PDB entry 4GNG | X-ray diffraction, 1.73 A resolution | chains A and B

# Chain A
Name: Histone-lysine N-methyltransferase NSD3
Organism: Homo sapiens
Notes: EC 2.1.1.43
Reference sequence: Q9BZ95 (NSD3_HUMAN); residues 1310-1413 here = UniProt positions 1310-1413
Sequence (107 residues; numbered 1307 to 1413; the number before each row is that of its first residue):
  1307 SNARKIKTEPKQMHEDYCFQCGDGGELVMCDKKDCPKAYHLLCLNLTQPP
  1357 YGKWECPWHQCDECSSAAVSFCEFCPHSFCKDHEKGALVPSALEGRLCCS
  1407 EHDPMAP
Not modelled in the structure: 1307-1318
Differences from the reference sequence: expression tag (1307-1309)
Bound ions: Zn2+ site 1: C1324, C1327, H1346, C1349; Zn2+ site 2: C1336, C1341, C1362, H1365; Zn2+ site 3: C1367, C1370, C1386, H1389; Zn2+ site 4: C1378, C1381, C1405, H1408
UniProt features mapped onto this chain:
  - zinc finger: E1321 to D1368 (PHD-type 4)
Reported in the primary citation:
  - contacts within the chain: D1337-W1360 (hydrogen bond)
  - conformationally variable residues (side-chain flip): D1329
  - mutagenesis - D1322A/D1329A/D1337A: abolished binding to Histone H3.3 (chain B)
  - specificity-determining residues: Y1323
  - mutagenesis - Y1323E (Kd 0.35 mm): decreased binding to H31-15K9me3
  - mutagenesis - D1322A, Y1323A, D1329A, D1337A: decreased binding to Histone H3.3 (chain B)

# Chain B
Name: Histone H3.3
Reference sequence: P84243 (H33_HUMAN); residues 1-15 here correspond to UniProt positions 2-16 (UniProt number = residue number + 1)
Sequence (15 residues; each row starts with the number of its first residue):
     1 ARTKQTARKSTGGKA
Not modelled in the structure: 11-15
Modified / non-standard residues: K9 (n-trimethyllysine; M3L)
UniProt features mapped onto this chain:
  - modified residue: R2 (Asymmetric dimethylarginine), T3 (Phosphothreonine), K4 (Allysine), Q5 (5-glutamyl dopamine), T6 (Phosphothreonine), R8 (Citrulline), K9 (N6,N6,N6-trimethyllysine), S10 (ADP-ribosylserine), T11 (Phosphothreonine), K14 (N6-(2-hydroxyisobutyryl)lysine)

# Chain A / chain B interface
Residue-residue contacts - 34 pairs, chain A then chain B:
  H1320(A) - R2(B)
  H1320(A) - K4(B)  hydrogen bond (backbone-side chain)
  E1321(A) - K4(B)  hydrogen bond (backbone-side chain)
  D1322(A) - K4(B)  salt bridge
  D1322(A) - T6(B)  hydrogen bond (backbone-side chain)
  Y1323(A) - K9(B)
  D1329(A) - R8(B)  salt bridge
  D1329(A) - K9(B)  hydrogen bond (side chain-backbone)
  G1330(A) - T6(B)
  G1330(A) - A7(B)
  G1330(A) - R8(B)  hydrogen bond (backbone-side chain)
  G1331(A) - K4(B)
  G1331(A) - Q5(B)
  G1331(A) - T6(B)  hydrogen bond (backbone-backbone)
  E1332(A) - K4(B)
  E1332(A) - Q5(B)  hydrogen bond (backbone-side chain)
  L1333(A) - R2(B)
  L1333(A) - T3(B)
  L1333(A) - K4(B)  hydrogen bond (backbone-backbone)
  L1333(A) - T6(B)
  V1334(A) - A1(B)  hydrophobic
  V1334(A) - R2(B)
  M1335(A) - R2(B)  hydrogen bond (backbone-backbone)
  M1335(A) - T3(B)
  M1335(A) - K4(B)
  C1336(A) - R2(B)
  D1337(A) - A1(B)
  D1337(A) - R2(B)  salt bridge
  H1346(A) - R8(B)
  P1355(A) - A1(B)
  P1355(A) - T3(B)
  P1356(A) - A1(B)  hydrogen bond (backbone-backbone)
  G1358(A) - A1(B)  hydrogen bond (backbone-backbone)
  W1360(A) - A1(B)  hydrophobic
Other interface residues (no listed pair), chain A (20 interface residues in all): G1328, Y1357
The authors on this interface:
  - residue pairs: H1320(A)-K4(B) (backbone contact), E1321(A)-K4(B) (backbone contact), D1322(A)-K4(B) (hydrogen bond), Y1323(A)-K9(B), D1329(A)-R8(B) (hydrogen bond), D1329(A)-K9(B) (backbone contact), L1333(A)-K4(B) (hydrophobic contact), D1337(A)-R2(B) (hydrogen bond)
  - interface residues, chain A: M1335(A)

# Summary
The interface between chain A and chain B involves 20 residues on one side and 9 on the other; the contacts
include 11 hydrogen bonds and 3 salt bridges. Polar pairs include D1322(A)-K4(B), D1329(A)-R8(B) and
D1337(A)-R2(B). The paper describes backbone contacts between H1320(A) and K4(B), E1321(A) and K4(B) and
D1329(A) and K9(B); hydrogen bonds between D1322(A) and K4(B), D1329(A) and R8(B) and D1337(A) and R2(B); a
contact between Y1323(A) and K9(B). From the paper: D1322A, Y1323A and D1329A of chain A, among others, reduce
binding to Histone H3.3 (chain B); the interface residue M1335(A); 6 substitutions were tested in all.
Here chain A is Histone-lysine N-methyltransferase NSD3 (Homo sapiens) and chain B is Histone H3.3. Entry 4GNG
(Crystal Structure of NSD3 tandem PHD5-C5HCH domains complexed with H3K9me3 peptide) was determined by X-ray
diffraction together with 4GND, 4GNE and 4GNF from the same study.
